PDB entry 1QI6 | X-ray diffraction, 2.50 A resolution | chains B and D of the 4 polymer chains in the assembly

Chain B (and D):
Molecule: Protein (NADP dependent nonphosphorylating glyceraldehyde-3-phosphate dehydrogenase)
Source organism: Streptococcus mutans
Notes: EC 1.2.1.9; chain D of this document is another copy of the same molecule, construct and numbering; everything in this record applies to it too
UniProt: Q59931 (GAPN_STRMU); residues 1-475 here = UniProt positions 1-475
Sequence (475 residues; row label = number of the first residue in the row):
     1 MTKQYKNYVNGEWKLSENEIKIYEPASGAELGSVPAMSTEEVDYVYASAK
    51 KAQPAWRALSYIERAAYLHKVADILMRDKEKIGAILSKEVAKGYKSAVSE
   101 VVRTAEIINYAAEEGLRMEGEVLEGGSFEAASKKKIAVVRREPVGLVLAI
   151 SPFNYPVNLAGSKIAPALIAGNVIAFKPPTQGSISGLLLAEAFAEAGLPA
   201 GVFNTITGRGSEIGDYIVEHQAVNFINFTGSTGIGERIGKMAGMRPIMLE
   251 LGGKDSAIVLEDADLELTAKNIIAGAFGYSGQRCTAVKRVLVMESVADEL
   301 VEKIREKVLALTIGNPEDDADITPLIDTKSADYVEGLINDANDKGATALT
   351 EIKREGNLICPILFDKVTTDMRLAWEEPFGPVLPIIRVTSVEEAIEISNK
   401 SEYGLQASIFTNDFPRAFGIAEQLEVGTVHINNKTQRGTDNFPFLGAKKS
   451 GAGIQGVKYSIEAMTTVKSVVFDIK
Disordered / not traced: 1
Curated features (UniProtKB/Swiss-Prot):
  - active site: Glu250, Cys284
  - binding site (substrate): Arg103, Asn154, Tyr155, Arg283 to Thr285, Arg437
  - binding site (NADP(+)): Ser151, Lys177, Thr180, Asp215, Glu377

How chain B and chain D interact:
Pairs across the interface (29; chain B residue first):
  Tyr110(B) with Leu116(D), hydrophobic; Arg117(D), hydrogen bond (backbone-side chain)
  Glu113(B) with Glu113(D); Arg117(D)
  Glu114(B) with Arg117(D), salt bridge
  Leu116(B) with Tyr110(D), hydrophobic
  Arg117(B) with Tyr110(D), hydrogen bond (side chain-backbone); Glu113(D); Glu114(D), salt bridge
  Glu119(B) with Lys458(D), salt bridge
  Pro415(B) with Asp473(D); Ile474(D); Lys475(D), hydrogen bond (backbone-backbone)
  Arg416(B) with Lys475(D)
  Phe418(B) with Phe472(D), hydrophobic; Ile474(D), hydrophobic
  Gly419(B) with Ile474(D); Lys475(D)
  Glu422(B) with Ile474(D)
  Lys458(B) with Glu119(D), salt bridge
  Phe472(B) with Phe418(D), hydrophobic
  Asp473(B) with Pro415(D)
  Ile474(B) with Pro415(D); Phe418(D); Gly419(D); Glu422(D)
  Lys475(B) with Pro415(D), hydrogen bond (backbone-backbone); Arg416(D); Gly419(D)
Other interface residues (no listed pair), chain B (17 interface residues in all): Ile136

Summary:
Chain B and chain D form an interface of 17 and 16 residues respectively; the contacts include 4 hydrogen
bonds and 4 salt bridges. Polar contacts include Glu114(B)-Arg117(D), Glu119(B)-Lys458(D) and
Tyr110(B)-Arg117(D).
Both chains are Protein (NADP dependent nonphosphorylating glyceraldehyde-3-phosphate dehydrogenase)
(Streptococcus mutans). Entry 1QI6 (Second apo form of an NADP dependent aldehyde dehydrogenase with GLU250
situated 3.7 A from CYS284) was determined by X-ray diffraction (same publication as 1QI1).
